PDB entry 3OUF | X-ray diffraction, 1.55 A resolution | chain A

Chain A:
Name: Potassium channel protein
Organism: Bacillus cereus
UniProt: C2R3K4 (C2R3K4_BACCE); numbering as in UniProt (aligned over 20-110)
Chain sequence (97 residues; numbered 18 to 114; the number before each row is that of its first residue):
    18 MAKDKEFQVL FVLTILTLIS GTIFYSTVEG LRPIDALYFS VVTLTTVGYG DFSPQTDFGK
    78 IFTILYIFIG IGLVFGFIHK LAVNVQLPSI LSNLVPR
Disordered / not traced: 18-20, 114
Construct notes: expression tag (18-19, 111-114); conflict Val29 (Ile in C2R3K4); engineered mutation Tyr66 (Asp in C2R3K4)
Metal / ion sites: K+ site 1 near Thr63 (its only coordinating residue here); K+ site 2: Thr63, Val64; K+ site 3: Val64, Gly65; K+ site 4: Gly65, Tyr66
What the authors report for this chain:
  - contacts within the chain: Tyr55-Asp68 (hydrogen bond)
  - conformationally variable residues (side-chain flip): Asp68
  - K+ coordination: Thr63

In short:
The K+ site 2 is built by Thr63 and Val64. The K+ site 3 is built by Val64 and Gly65. The paper reports K+
coordination by Thr63; conformational variability at Asp68.
Chain A is Potassium channel protein (Bacillus cereus); the structure, Structure of a K+ selective NaK mutant,
was determined by X-ray diffraction (same publication as 3K03 and 3OUS).
